8WO5 - chains ZB and ZG of the 417 polymer chains in the assembly; structure by electron microscopy, 7.40 A resolution (low resolution: residue-level contacts below are approximate; hydrogen-bond / salt-bridge calls are withheld).

# Chain ZB
Protein: Flagellar basal-body rod protein FlgG
From: Salmonella enterica subsp. enterica serovar Typhimurium str. LT2
UniProt: P0A1J3 (FLGG_SALTY); numbering as in UniProt (aligned over 1-260)
Chain sequence (260 residues; numbered 1 to 260; the number before each row is that of its first residue):
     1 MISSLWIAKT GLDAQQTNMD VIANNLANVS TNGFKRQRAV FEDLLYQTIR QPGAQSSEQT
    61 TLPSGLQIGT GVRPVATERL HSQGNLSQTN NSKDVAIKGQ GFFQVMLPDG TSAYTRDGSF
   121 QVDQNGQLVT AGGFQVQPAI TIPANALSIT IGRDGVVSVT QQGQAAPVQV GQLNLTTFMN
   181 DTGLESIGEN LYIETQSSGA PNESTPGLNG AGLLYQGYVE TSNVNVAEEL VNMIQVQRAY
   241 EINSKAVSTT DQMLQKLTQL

# Chain ZG
Protein: Flagellar hook protein FlgE
From: Salmonella enterica subsp. enterica serovar Typhimurium str. LT2
UniProt: P0A1J1 (FLGE_SALTY); numbering as in UniProt (aligned over 1-403)
Chain sequence (403 residues; row label = number of the first residue in the row):
     1 MSFSQAVSGL NAAATNLDVI GNNIANSATY GFKSGTASFA DMFAGSKVGL GVKVAGITQD
    61 FTDGTTTNTG RGLDVAISQN GFFRLVDSNG SVFYSRNGQF KLDENRNLVN MQGMQLTGYP
   121 ATGTPPTIQQ GANPAPITIP NTLMAAKSTT TASMQINLNS TDPVPSKTPF SVSDADSYNK
   181 KGTVTVYDSQ GNAHDMNVYF VKTKDNEWAV YTHDSSDPAA TAPTTASTTL KFNENGILES
   241 GGTVNITTGT INGATAATFS LSFLNSMQQN TGANNIVATN QNGYKPGDLV SYQINNDGTV
   301 VGNYSNEQEQ VLGQIVLANF ANNEGLASQG DNVWAATQAS GVALLGTAGS GNFGKLTNGA
   361 LEASNVDLSK ELVNMIVAQR NYQSNAQTIK TQDQILNTLV NLR
Unresolved in the structure: 1, 403

# Chain ZB / chain ZG interface
Residue-residue contacts - 81 pairs, chain ZB then chain ZG:
  Gln16(ZB) - Gln392(ZG)
  Met19(ZB) - Ser2(ZG)
  Met19(ZB) - Thr391(ZG)
  Met19(ZB) - Gln392(ZG)
  Met19(ZB) - Ile395(ZG)
  Asp20(ZB) - Ser2(ZG)
  Asp20(ZB) - Gln5(ZG)
  Ala23(ZB) - Ser2(ZG)
  Ala23(ZB) - Thr388(ZG)
  Asn24(ZB) - Phe43(ZG)
  Asn24(ZB) - Gly51(ZG)
  Leu26(ZB) - Ser384(ZG)
  Leu26(ZB) - Asn385(ZG)
  Leu26(ZB) - Thr388(ZG)
  Ala27(ZB) - Gln5(ZG)
  Ala27(ZB) - Ser8(ZG)
  Ala27(ZB) - Gly9(ZG)
  Ala27(ZB) - Val52(ZG)
  Ala27(ZB) - Asn385(ZG)
  Asn28(ZB) - Asp41(ZG)
  Asn28(ZB) - Gly51(ZG)
  Asn28(ZB) - Val52(ZG)
  Val29(ZB) - Asn381(ZG)
  Ser30(ZB) - Asn16(ZG)
  Ser30(ZB) - Phe39(ZG)
  Ser30(ZB) - Asn381(ZG)
  Thr31(ZB) - Phe39(ZG)
  Thr31(ZB) - Val52(ZG)
  Phe34(ZB) - Asp41(ZG)
  Phe34(ZB) - Phe43(ZG)
  Gln37(ZB) - Phe43(ZG)
  Val75(ZB) - Lys47(ZG)
  Ala76(ZB) - Lys47(ZG)
  Thr77(ZB) - Lys47(ZG)
  Arg79(ZB) - Asp41(ZG)
  Arg79(ZB) - Phe43(ZG)
  Asn91(ZB) - Asp60(ZG)
  Lys93(ZB) - Glu324(ZG)
  Gln121(ZB) - Asn322(ZG)
  Gln121(ZB) - Glu324(ZG)
  Val122(ZB) - Ala321(ZG)
  Val122(ZB) - Asn322(ZG)
  Asp123(ZB) - Ala321(ZG)
  Asp123(ZB) - Asn322(ZG)
  Gln124(ZB) - Ala321(ZG)
  Gln124(ZB) - Gln338(ZG)
  Gln124(ZB) - Ala339(ZG)
  Gln124(ZB) - Gly341(ZG)
  Ala144(ZB) - Asn352(ZG)
  Asn145(ZB) - Asn352(ZG)
  Ala146(ZB) - Asn352(ZG)
  Leu147(ZB) - Asn352(ZG)
  Gln162(ZB) - Gly351(ZG)
  Glu185(ZB) - Gly45(ZG)
  Glu185(ZB) - Ser46(ZG)
  Ser186(ZB) - Phe43(ZG)
  Ser186(ZB) - Ala44(ZG)
  Ile187(ZB) - Phe43(ZG)
  Gly188(ZB) - Asp41(ZG)
  Gly188(ZB) - Phe43(ZG)
  Glu189(ZB) - Ala40(ZG)
  Glu189(ZB) - Asp41(ZG)
  Asn190(ZB) - Phe39(ZG)
  Asn190(ZB) - Ala40(ZG)
  Asn190(ZB) - Asp41(ZG)
  Val226(ZB) - Ser384(ZG)
  Leu230(ZB) - Ser384(ZG)
  Leu230(ZB) - Gln387(ZG)
  Met233(ZB) - Gln387(ZG)
  Met233(ZB) - Thr388(ZG)
  Met233(ZB) - Thr391(ZG)
  Gln237(ZB) - Thr391(ZG)
  Gln237(ZB) - Gln394(ZG)
  Tyr240(ZB) - Ile395(ZG)
  Tyr240(ZB) - Leu399(ZG)
  Glu241(ZB) - Thr398(ZG)
  Ser244(ZB) - Thr398(ZG)
  Ser244(ZB) - Leu399(ZG)
  Ser244(ZB) - Leu402(ZG)
  Val247(ZB) - Leu402(ZG)
  Ser248(ZB) - Leu402(ZG)
Interface residues without a listed pair, chain ZB (46 interface residues in all): Leu12, Asn32, Leu184
Interface residues without a listed pair, chain ZG (41 interface residues in all): Ala6, Met42, Gly49, Leu50, Ser340

# In short
The interface between chain ZB and chain ZG involves 46 residues on one side and 41 on the other.
Chain ZB is Flagellar basal-body rod protein FlgG and chain ZG is Flagellar hook protein FlgE, both from
Salmonella enterica subsp. enterica serovar Typhimurium str. LT2; the structure, Cryo-EM structure of the
intact flagellar motor-hook complex in the CCW state, was determined by electron microscopy together with
8WHT, 8WIW, 8WK3, 8WK4, 8WKI, 8WKK and 11 further entries from the same study.
